3HOS - chains B and F of the 8 polymer chains in the assembly; structure by X-ray diffraction, 3.50 A resolution.

== Chain B ==
Protein: Transposable element mariner, complete cds
Organism: Drosophila mauritiana
Notes: EC 2.7.7.-
UniProtKB: Q7JQ07 (Q7JQ07_DROMA); residue numbers follow UniProt; this construct covers 1-345
Sequence (345 residues; numbered 1 to 345; the number before each row is that of its first residue):
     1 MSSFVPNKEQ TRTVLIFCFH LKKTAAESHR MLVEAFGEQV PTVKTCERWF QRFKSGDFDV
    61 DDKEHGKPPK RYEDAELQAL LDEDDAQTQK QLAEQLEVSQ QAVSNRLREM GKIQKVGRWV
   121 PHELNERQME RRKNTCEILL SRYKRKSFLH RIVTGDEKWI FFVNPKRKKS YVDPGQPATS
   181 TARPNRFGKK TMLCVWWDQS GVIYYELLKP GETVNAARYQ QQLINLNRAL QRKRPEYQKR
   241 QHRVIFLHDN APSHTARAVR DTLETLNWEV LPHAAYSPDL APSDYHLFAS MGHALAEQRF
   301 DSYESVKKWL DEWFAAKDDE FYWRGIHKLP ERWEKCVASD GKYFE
Unresolved in the structure: 1-4, 239-242
Sequence notes: engineered mutation Ala216 (Thr in Q7JQ07)
Disulfides: Cys136-Cys336
Curated features (UniProtKB/Swiss-Prot):
  - DNA-binding region (H-T-H motif): Thr24 to Ser55, Gln89 to Met110
  - region: Ile113 to Asn125 (Linker)
  - binding site (Mg(2+)): Asp156, Asp249, Asp284
  - site: Arg48 (Important for base-specific DNA-binding), Gln100 (Important for base-specific DNA-binding), Arg118 (Important for base-specific DNA-binding), Arg186 (Critical for target DNA recognition), His293 (Important for base-specific DNA-binding)
  - mutagenesis: Arg48 (R48Q: Loss of DNA binding; when associated with R-100), Gln100 (Q100R: Loss of DNA binding; when associated with Q-48), Arg118 (R118A: Reduces rate of second strand cleavage; when associated with A-216), Trp119 (W119P: Alters cleavage sites in second strand cleavage), Arg186 (R186A: No effect on second strand cleavage. Strongly reduced strand transfer activity), Asp284 (D284A: Loss of catalytic activity)
From the paper describing this entry:
  - binding site for Mos1 NTS inverted repeat DNA: Arg48, Lys63 to Arg71, Gln89 to Met110, His293
  - self-association interface (contacts with another copy of this molecule): Lys169 to Val172, Ser180 to Ala182
  - binding site for Mos1 TS inverted repeat DNA: Arg118, Arg183, His293
  - binding site for Mos1 NTS inverted repeat DNA: Phe187, Thr213 to Ala216, Asn250 to Arg257
  - binding site for Mos1 TS inverted repeat DNA: Phe187
  - catalytic residues: Asp156, Asp249, Asp284
  - mutagenesis - R118A/T216A, R118Q/T216A: decreased catalytic activity
  - mutagenesis - T216A: unchanged catalytic activity (citing earlier work)
  - mutagenesis - W119P, W119P/T216A: abolished catalytic activity
  - mutagenesis - R186A/T216A (less than 5%): decreased catalytic activity on strand transfer
  - mutagenesis - K158A/T216A, R183A/T216A, N185A/T216A, R186A/T216A, K189A/T216A: unchanged catalytic activity
  - mutagenesis - K158A/T216A, R183A/T216A, N185A/T216A, K189A/T216A: increased catalytic activity on target integration

== Chain F ==
Molecule: Mos1 TS inverted repeat DNA
Sequence (28 nucleotides; each row starts with the number of its first residue):
    29 AAACGACATT TCATACTTGT ACACCTGA

== How chain B and chain F interact ==
Contacting residue pairs - 36 pairs, chain B then chain F:
  Thr24(B) - DA30(F)  phosphate contact
  Thr24(B) - DA31(F)  hydrogen bond to the phosphate
  Ala25(B) - DA31(F)  phosphate contact
  Ala26(B) - DA31(F)  hydrogen bond to the phosphate
  Glu27(B) - DA30(F)  phosphate contact
  Arg30(B) - DA30(F)  salt bridge to the phosphate
  Lys44(B) - DC32(F)  base contact
  Glu47(B) - DA31(F)  sugar contact
  Glu47(B) - DC32(F)  base contact
  Arg48(B) - DA34(F)  base contact
  Gln51(B) - DC32(F)  phosphate contact
  Lys54(B) - DC32(F)  salt bridge to the phosphate
  His65(B) - DT39(F)  base contact
  His65(B) - DC40(F)  hydrogen bond to the base
  Gly66(B) - DA41(F)  base contact
  Lys67(B) - DT42(F)  phosphate contact
  Lys67(B) - DA43(F)  salt bridge to the phosphate
  Pro68(B) - DT42(F)  base contact
  Pro68(B) - DA43(F)  sugar contact
  Pro69(B) - DA43(F)  phosphate contact
  Lys70(B) - DA43(F)  phosphate contact
  Lys70(B) - DC44(F)  phosphate contact
  Arg71(B) - DA43(F)  phosphate contact
  Arg71(B) - DC44(F)  hydrogen bond to the phosphate
  Tyr72(B) - DC44(F)  hydrogen bond to the phosphate
  Val98(B) - DT45(F)  phosphate contact
  Ser99(B) - DT45(F)  hydrogen bond to the phosphate
  Gln101(B) - DT46(F)  base contact
  Gln101(B) - DG47(F)  base contact
  Ala102(B) - DT45(F)  phosphate contact
  Arg106(B) - DA43(F)  phosphate contact
  Arg106(B) - DC44(F)  salt bridge to the phosphate
  Arg167(B) - DC53(F)  salt bridge to the phosphate
  Pro174(B) - DA51(F)  phosphate contact
  Gly175(B) - DA51(F)  hydrogen bond to the phosphate
  Arg183(B) - DA56(F)  base contact
Also at the interface, not in a pair above, chain B (31 interface residues in all): Lys8, Glu97, Gln176, Arg186
Also at the interface, not in a pair above, chain F (21 interface residues in all): DG33, DT48, DC50, DC52, DG55

== Summary ==
The interface between chain B and chain F involves 31 residues on one side and 21 on the other, with 7
hydrogen bonds and 5 salt bridges. Polar pairs include His65(B)-DC40(F), Thr24(B)-DA31(F) and
Ala26(B)-DA31(F). From the paper: catalytic residues Asp156(B), Asp249(B) and Asp284(B); K158A/T216A,
R183A/T216A and N185A/T216A of chain B, among others, increase catalytic activity on target integration; 10
substitutions were tested in all.
Chain B is Transposable element mariner, complete cds (Drosophila mauritiana) and chain F is Mos1 TS inverted
repeat DNA; the structure, Crystal structure of the mariner Mos1 paired end complex with Mg, was determined by
X-ray diffraction (same publication as 3HOT).
